PDB entry 8ZDK | electron microscopy, 3.44 A resolution | chains 5 and t of the 35 polymer chains in the assembly

# Chain 5 (and t)
Name: Major Capsid Protein (gp8)
Organism: Mycolicibacterium smegmatis MC2 155
Notes: chain t of this document is another copy of the same molecule, construct and numbering; everything in this record applies to it too
Amino-acid sequence (382 residues; numbered 1 to 382; the number before each row is that of its first residue):
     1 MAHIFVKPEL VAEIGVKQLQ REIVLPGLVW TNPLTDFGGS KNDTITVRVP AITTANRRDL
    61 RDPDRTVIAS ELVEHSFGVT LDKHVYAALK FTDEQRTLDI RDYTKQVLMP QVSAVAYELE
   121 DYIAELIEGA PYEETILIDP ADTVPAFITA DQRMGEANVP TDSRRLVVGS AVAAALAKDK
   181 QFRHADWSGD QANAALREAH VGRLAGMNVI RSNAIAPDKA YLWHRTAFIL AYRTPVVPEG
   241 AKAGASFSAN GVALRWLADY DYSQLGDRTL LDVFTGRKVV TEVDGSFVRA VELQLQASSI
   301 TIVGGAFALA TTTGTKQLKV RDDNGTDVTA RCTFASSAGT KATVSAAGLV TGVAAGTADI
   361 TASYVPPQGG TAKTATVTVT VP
Disordered / not traced: 1 (chain t: 1, 35-42)

# How chain 5 and chain t interact
Contacting residue pairs (25; chain 5 residue first):
  His3(5) with Leu89(t); Lys90(t), hydrogen bond (side chain-backbone); Phe91(t); Gln95(t)
  Phe5(5) with Gln95(t); Asp99(t); Gln106(t)
  Lys7(5) with Val11(t); Asp99(t), salt bridge
  Pro8(5) with Glu9(t); Val11(t), hydrophobic
  Glu9(5) with Pro8(t); Glu9(t)
  Val11(5) with Val6(t), hydrophobic; Lys7(t); Pro8(t)
  Leu89(5) with His3(t)
  Lys90(5) with His3(t), hydrogen bond (backbone-side chain)
  Phe91(5) with His3(t)
  Gln95(5) with His3(t); Phe5(t)
  Asp99(5) with Phe5(t); Lys7(t), salt bridge
  Ile100(5) with Phe5(t), hydrophobic
  Gln106(5) with Phe5(t)
Interface residues without a listed pair, chain 5 (15 interface residues in all): Val6, Leu10
Interface residues without a listed pair, chain t (14 interface residues in all): Ile100

# Overview
15 residues of chain 5 face 14 of chain t across their interface, with 2 hydrogen bonds and 2 salt bridges.
Among the polar pairs are Lys7(5)-Asp99(t) and His3(5)-Lys90(t).
Both chains are Major Capsid Protein (gp8) (Mycolicibacterium smegmatis MC2 155). Entry 8ZDK (Cryo-EM
structure of Mycobacteriophage Douge genome-packed vertex (gp8 and gp113)) was determined by electron
microscopy together with 8ZDJ, 8ZDL, 8ZDO and 8ZDQ from the same study.
